Entry 5O1M (X-ray diffraction, 2.20 A resolution); this record covers chain A.

== Chain A ==
Molecule: Rubber oxygenase
From: Streptomyces sp. (strain K30)
Notes: EC 1.13.-.-
UniProt: Q3L8N0 (LCP_STRK3); numbering as in UniProt (aligned over 32-402)
Sequence (371 residues; row label = number of the first residue in the row):
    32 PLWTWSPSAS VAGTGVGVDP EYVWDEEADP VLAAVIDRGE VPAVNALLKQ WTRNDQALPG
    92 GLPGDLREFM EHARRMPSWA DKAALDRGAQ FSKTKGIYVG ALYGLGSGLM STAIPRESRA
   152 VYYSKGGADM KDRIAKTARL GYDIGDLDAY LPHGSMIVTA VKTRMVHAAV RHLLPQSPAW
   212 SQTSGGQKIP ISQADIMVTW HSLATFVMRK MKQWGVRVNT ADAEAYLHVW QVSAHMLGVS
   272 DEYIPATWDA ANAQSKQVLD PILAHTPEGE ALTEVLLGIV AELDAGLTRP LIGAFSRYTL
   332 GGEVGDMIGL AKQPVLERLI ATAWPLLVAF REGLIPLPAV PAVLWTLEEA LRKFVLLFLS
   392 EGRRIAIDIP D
Bound ions: heme Fe: K167, H198
Small-molecule neighbours: heme (HEM): R147, E148, A151, V152, S155, G158, A159, R164, K167, T168, L171, T194, V197, H198, V201, I222, D226, I227, T230, W231, L234, L268, I398, D399
From the paper describing this entry:
  - heme coordination: K167, H198
  - mutagenesis - H198A: abolished catalytic activity
  - mutagenesis - R164A: abolished catalytic activity (citing earlier work)
  - mutagenesis - T168A: decreased catalytic activity (citing earlier work)
  - mutagenesis - E148A, E148H, E148Q, K167A, K167H: decreased catalytic activity
  - catalytic residues: E148 (proposed by the authors, not directly observed)

== In short ==
Chain A binds heme. K167 and H198 form the heme Fe site. The paper reports the catalytic residue E148; T168A,
E148A and E148H, among others, reduce catalytic activity; 8 substitutions were tested in all.
Chain A is Rubber oxygenase (Streptomyces sp. (strain K30)); the structure, Structure of Latex Clearing
Protein LCP in the closed state, was determined by X-ray diffraction (same publication as 5O1L).
